Entry 6MMP (electron microscopy, 6.88 A resolution (low resolution: residue-level contacts below are approximate; hydrogen-bond / salt-bridge calls are withheld)); this record covers chains A and B of the 4 polymer chains in the assembly.

== Chain A ==
Name: Glutamate receptor ionotropic, NMDA 1
Organism: Rattus norvegicus
UniProtKB: P35439 (NMDZ1_RAT), isoform P35439-5; residue numbers follow UniProt; this construct covers 1-838
Sequence (838 residues; each row starts with the number of its first residue):
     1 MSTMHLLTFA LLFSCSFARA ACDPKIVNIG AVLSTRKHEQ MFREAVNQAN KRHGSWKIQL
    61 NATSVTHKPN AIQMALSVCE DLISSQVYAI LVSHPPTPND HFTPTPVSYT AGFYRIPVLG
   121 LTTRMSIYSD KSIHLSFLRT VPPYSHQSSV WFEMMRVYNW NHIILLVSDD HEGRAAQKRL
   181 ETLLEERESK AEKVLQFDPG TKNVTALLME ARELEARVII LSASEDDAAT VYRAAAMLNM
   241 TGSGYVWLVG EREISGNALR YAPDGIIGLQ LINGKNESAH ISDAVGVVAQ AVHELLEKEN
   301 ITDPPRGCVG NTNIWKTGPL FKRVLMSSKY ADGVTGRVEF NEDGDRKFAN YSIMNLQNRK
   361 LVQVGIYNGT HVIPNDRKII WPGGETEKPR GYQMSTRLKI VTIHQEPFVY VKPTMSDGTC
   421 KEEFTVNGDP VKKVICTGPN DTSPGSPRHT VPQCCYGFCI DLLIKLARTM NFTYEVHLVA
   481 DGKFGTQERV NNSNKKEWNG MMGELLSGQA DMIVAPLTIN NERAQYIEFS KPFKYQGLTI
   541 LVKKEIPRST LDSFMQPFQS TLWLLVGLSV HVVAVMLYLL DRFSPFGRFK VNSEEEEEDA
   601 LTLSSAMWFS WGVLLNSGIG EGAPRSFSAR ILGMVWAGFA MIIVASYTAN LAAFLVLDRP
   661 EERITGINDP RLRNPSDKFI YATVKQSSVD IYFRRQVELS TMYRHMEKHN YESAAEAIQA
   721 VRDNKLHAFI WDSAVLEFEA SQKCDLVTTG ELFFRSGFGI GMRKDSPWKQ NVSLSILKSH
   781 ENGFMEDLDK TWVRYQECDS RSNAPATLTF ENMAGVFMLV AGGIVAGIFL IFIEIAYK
Unresolved in the structure: 1-24, 545-559, 586-601, 617-626, 798-806
Swiss-Prot annotation at these positions:
  - region: Leu-603 to Pro-624 (Pore-forming)
  - binding site (glycine): Pro-516, Thr-518, Arg-523, Ser-688, Asp-732
  - glycosylation (N-linked (GlcNAc...) asparagine): Asn-61, Asn-203, Asn-239, Asn-276, Asn-300, Asn-350, Asn-368, Asn-440, Asn-471, Asn-491, Asn-674, Asn-771
Disulfide bonds: Cys-420/Cys-454, Cys-436/Cys-455
Glycans and other covalent adducts: N-acetylglucosamine (NAG) linked to Asn-61, Asn-203, Asn-239, Asn-276, Asn-300, Asn-350, Asn-368, Asn-440, Asn-471, Asn-491, Asn-771

== Chain B ==
Name: Glutamate receptor ionotropic, NMDA 2A
Organism: Rattus norvegicus
UniProtKB: Q00959 (NMDE1_RAT); numbering as in UniProt (aligned over 1-837)
Sequence (837 residues; row label = number of the first residue in the row):
     1 MGRLGYWTLL VLPALLVWRD PAQNAAAEKG PPALNIAVLL GHSHDVTERE LRNLWGPEQA
    61 TGLPLDVNVV ALLMNRTDPK SLITHVCDLM SGARIHGLVF GDDTDQEAVA QMLDFISSQT
   121 FIPILGIHGG ASMIMADKDP TSTFFQFGAS IQQQATVMLK IMQDYDWHVF SLVTTIFPGY
   181 RDFISFIKTT VDNSFVGWDM QNVITLDTSF EDAKTQVQLK KIHSSVILLY CSKDEAVLIL
   241 SEARSLGLTG YDFFWIVPSL VSGNTELIPK EFPSGLISVS YDDWDYSLEA RVRDGLGILT
   301 TAASSMLEKF SYIPEAKASC YGQAEKPETP LHTLHQFMVN VTWDGKDLSF TEEGYQVHPR
   361 LVVIVLNKDR EWEKVGKWEN QTLSLRHAVW PRYKSFSDCE PDDNHLSIVT LEEAPFVIVE
   421 DIDPLTETCV RNTVPCRKFV KINNSTNEGM NVKKCCKGFC IDILKKLSRT VKFTYDLYLV
   481 TNGKHGKKVN NVWNGMIGEV VYQRAVMAVG SLTINEERSE VVDFSVPFVE TGISVMVSRS
   541 NGTVSPSAFL EPFSASVWVM MFVMLLIVSA IAVFVFEYFS PVGYNRNLAK GKAPHGPSFT
   601 IGKAIWLLWG LVFNNSVPVQ NPKGTTSKIM VSVWAFFAVI FLASYTANLA AFMIQEEFVD
   661 QVTGLSDKKF QRPHDYSPPF RFGTVPNGST ERNIRNNYPY MHQYMTRFNQ RGVEDALVSL
   721 KTGKLDAFIY DAAVLNYKAG RDEGCKLVTI GSGYIFATTG YGIALQKGSP WKRQIDLALL
   781 QFVGDGEMEE LETLWLTGIC HNEKNEVMSS QLDIDNMAGV FYMLAAAMAL SLITFIW
Unresolved in the structure: 1-33, 324-329, 539-554, 580-597, 619-620, 801-808
Differences from the reference sequence: conflict Thr-758 (Ser in Q00959)
Disulfide bonds: Cys-87/Cys-320, Cys-429/Cys-455
Glycans and other covalent adducts: N-acetylglucosamine (NAG) linked to Asn-75, Asn-340, Asn-380, Asn-443, Asn-444, Asn-687

== Chain A / chain B interface ==
Pairs across the interface (85):
  Pro-69(A) / Gln-323(B)
  Asn-70(A) / Gln-323(B)
  Ile-72(A) / Gln-119(B)
  Gln-73(A) / Cys-320(B)
  Gln-73(A) / Tyr-321(B)
  Leu-76(A) / Ile-83(B)
  Glu-80(A) / Lys-80(B)
  Thr-105(A) / Phe-115(B)
  Pro-106(A) / Phe-115(B)
  Tyr-109(A) / Gln-111(B)
  Tyr-109(A) / Met-112(B)
  Thr-110(A) / Met-112(B)
  Phe-113(A) / Thr-77(B)
  Phe-113(A) / Pro-79(B)
  Phe-113(A) / Gln-106(B)
  Phe-113(A) / Val-109(B)
  Arg-115(A) / Gln-106(B)
  Arg-115(A) / Glu-107(B)
  Asp-130(A) / Ala-136(B)
  Asp-130(A) / Pro-178(B)
  Lys-131(A) / Pro-178(B)
  Ser-132(A) / Phe-177(B)
  Ser-132(A) / Pro-178(B)
  Ile-133(A) / Gln-111(B)
  Ile-133(A) / Met-135(B)
  Ile-133(A) / Ala-136(B)
  Ile-133(A) / Asp-137(B)
  Leu-135(A) / Glu-107(B)
  His-171(A) / Asp-139(B)
  His-171(A) / Pro-140(B)
  Arg-174(A) / Asp-137(B)
  Lys-178(A) / Arg-181(B)
  Lys-178(A) / Asp-182(B)
  Thr-182(A) / Arg-181(B)
  Gly-307(A) / Asp-78(B)
  Cys-308(A) / Asp-78(B)
  Cys-308(A) / Lys-80(B)
  Val-309(A) / Arg-76(B)
  Gly-310(A) / Arg-76(B)
  Thr-312(A) / Thr-77(B)
  Thr-312(A) / Asp-78(B)
  Ile-314(A) / Gln-106(B)
  Gln-487(A) / Asp-192(B)
  Arg-489(A) / Asn-193(B)
  Arg-489(A) / Ser-194(B)
  Arg-489(A) / Phe-195(B)
  Lys-495(A) / Asn-193(B)
  Lys-496(A) / Asp-192(B)
  Lys-496(A) / Asn-193(B)
  Lys-496(A) / Ser-194(B)
  Lys-496(A) / Phe-195(B)
  Ser-560(A) / Gln-811(B)
  Leu-562(A) / Asp-813(B)
  Leu-565(A) / Met-817(B)
  Leu-580(A) / Phe-835(B)
  Phe-609(A) / Val-617(B)
  Phe-609(A) / Pro-618(B)
  Asn-616(A) / Asn-615(B)
  Ser-628(A) / Thr-834(B)
  Arg-630(A) / Trp-606(B)
  Leu-632(A) / Ala-827(B)
  Met-634(A) / Ile-605(B)
  Met-634(A) / Trp-606(B)
  Met-634(A) / Trp-609(B)
  Val-635(A) / Trp-609(B)
  Ala-637(A) / Asn-615(B)
  Gly-638(A) / Phe-613(B)
  Phe-639(A) / Val-820(B)
  Phe-639(A) / Met-823(B)
  Phe-639(A) / Leu-824(B)
  Met-641(A) / Phe-613(B)
  Ile-642(A) / Tyr-645(B)
  Ala-645(A) / Leu-649(B)
  Ser-646(A) / Leu-649(B)
  Ala-649(A) / Leu-649(B)
  Asn-650(A) / Gln-811(B)
  Ala-653(A) / Met-653(B)
  Leu-657(A) / Met-653(B)
  Asp-658(A) / Ser-809(B)
  Lys-678(A) / Glu-743(B)
  Arg-695(A) / Arg-431(B)
  Val-697(A) / Val-430(B)
  Val-697(A) / Arg-431(B)
  Val-697(A) / Asn-432(B)
  Glu-698(A) / Asn-432(B)
Interface residues without a listed pair, chain A (69 interface residues in all): Ala-71, Gly-112, Arg-179, Glu-342, Asn-494, Tyr-526, Val-566, Ser-569, Trp-636, Pro-670, Arg-704
Interface residues without a listed pair, chain B (62 interface residues in all): Ala-108, Thr-120, Ile-176, Gly-322, Glu-420, Leu-642, Thr-797, Phe-821, Ser-831

== In short ==
69 residues of chain A and 62 residues of chain B are in contact. N-acetylglucosamine is covalently linked to
Asn-61(A), Asn-203(A), Asn-239(A), Asn-276(A), Asn-300(A) and Asn-350(A) and 5 more. Covalently linked
N-acetylglucosamine: at Asn-75(B), Asn-340(B), Asn-380(B), Asn-443(B), Asn-444(B) and Asn-687(B).
Chain A is Glutamate receptor ionotropic, NMDA 1 and chain B is Glutamate receptor ionotropic, NMDA 2A, both
from Rattus norvegicus; the structure, Diheteromeric NMDA receptor GluN1/GluN2A in the '2-Knuckle-Symmetric'
conformation, in complex with glycine and glutamate, in the ..., was determined by electron microscopy
together with 6MM9, 6MMA, 6MMB, 6MMG, 6MMH, 6MMI and 12 further entries from the same study.
